PDB entry 1F8B | X-ray diffraction, 1.80 A resolution | chain A

Chain A:
Molecule: Neuraminidase
Source organism: Influenza A virus (A/tern/Australia/G70C/1975(H11N9))
Notes: EC 3.2.1.18; fragment: integral membrane protein, membrane stalk cleaved by pronase releasing fully active residues 82-468.
Chain sequence (388 residues; row label = number of the first residue in the row; note: 2 numbers in that range are skipped by the numbering (no residue carries them; nothing is unmodelled there); a row labelled like 412A-412B holds insertion residues (412A, then the next letters in order)):
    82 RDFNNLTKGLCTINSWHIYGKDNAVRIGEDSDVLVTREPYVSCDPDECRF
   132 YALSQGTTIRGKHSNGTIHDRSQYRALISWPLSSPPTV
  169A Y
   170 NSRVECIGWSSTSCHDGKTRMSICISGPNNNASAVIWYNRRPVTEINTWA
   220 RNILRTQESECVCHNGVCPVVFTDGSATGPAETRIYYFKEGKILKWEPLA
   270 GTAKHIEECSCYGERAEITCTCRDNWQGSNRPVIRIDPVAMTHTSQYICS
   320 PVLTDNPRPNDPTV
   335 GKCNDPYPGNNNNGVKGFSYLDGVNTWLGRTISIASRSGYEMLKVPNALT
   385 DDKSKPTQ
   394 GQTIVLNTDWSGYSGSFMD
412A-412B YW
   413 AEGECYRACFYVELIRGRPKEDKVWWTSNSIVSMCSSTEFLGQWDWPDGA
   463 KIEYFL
Construct notes: conflict Met376 (Ile377 in 324880), Asp386 (Glu387 in 324880), Lys387 (Arg388 in 324880)
Disulfides: Cys92-Cys417, Cys124-Cys129, Cys175-Cys193, Cys183-Cys230, Cys232-Cys237, Cys278-Cys291, Cys280-Cys289, Cys318-Cys337, Cys421-Cys447
Covalently attached groups: N-acetylglucosamine (NAG) linked to Asn86, Asn146; glycan linked to Asn200
Bound ions: Ca2+: Asp293, Gly297, Asp324, Asn347
Ligand contacts: 2-deoxy-2,3-dehydro-N-acetyl-neuraminic acid (DAN): Arg118, Glu119, Asp151, Arg152, Trp178, Ser179, Ile222, Arg224, Glu227, Ala246, Glu276, Glu277, Arg292, Asn294, Gly348, Arg371, Tyr406

Overview:
Chain A binds 2-deoxy-2,3-dehydro-N-acetyl-neuraminic acid. N-acetylglucosamine is covalently linked to Asn86,
Asn146 and Asn200. The Ca2+ site is built by Asp293, Gly297, Asp324 and Asn347.
Chain A is Neuraminidase (Influenza A virus (A/tern/Australia/G70C/1975(H11N9))); the structure, Native
Influenza Virus Neuraminidase in Complex with NEU5AC2EN, was determined by X-ray diffraction, deposited
together with 1F8C, 1F8D and 1F8E.
